Entry 9B9Y (electron microscopy, 3.50 A resolution); this record covers chains R and N.

== Chain R ==
Molecule: Cannabinoid receptor 1, Glycogen synthase
Organism: Homo sapiens
UniProtKB: chimeric construct of P21554, Q9V2J8: residues 96-301 from P21554 (CNR1_HUMAN) positions 96-301 (same numbers); residues 1001-1196 from Q9V2J8 positions 218-413 (UniProt number = residue number - 783); residues 333-416 from P21554 (CNR1_HUMAN) positions 333-416 (same numbers)
Sequence (535 residues; row label = number of the first residue in the row):
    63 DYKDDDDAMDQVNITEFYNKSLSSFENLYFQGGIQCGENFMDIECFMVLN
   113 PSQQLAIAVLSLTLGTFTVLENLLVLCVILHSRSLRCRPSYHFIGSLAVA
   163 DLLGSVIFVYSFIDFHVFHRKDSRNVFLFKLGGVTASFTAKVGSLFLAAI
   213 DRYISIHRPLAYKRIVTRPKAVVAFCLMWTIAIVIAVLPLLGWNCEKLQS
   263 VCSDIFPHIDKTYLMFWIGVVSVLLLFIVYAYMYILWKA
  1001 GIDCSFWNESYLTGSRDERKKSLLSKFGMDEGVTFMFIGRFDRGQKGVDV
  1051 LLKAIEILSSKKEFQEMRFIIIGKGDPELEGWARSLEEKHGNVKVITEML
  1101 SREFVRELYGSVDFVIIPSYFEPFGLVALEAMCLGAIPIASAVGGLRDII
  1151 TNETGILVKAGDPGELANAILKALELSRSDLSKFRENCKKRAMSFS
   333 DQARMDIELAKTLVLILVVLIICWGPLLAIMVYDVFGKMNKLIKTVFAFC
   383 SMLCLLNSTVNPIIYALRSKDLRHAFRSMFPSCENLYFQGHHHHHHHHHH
Not modelled in the structure: 63-99, 413-432
Differences from the reference sequence: expression tag (63-95, 417-432); conflict K203 (Ser in P21554), A210 (Thr in P21554), K273 (Glu in P21554), V283 (Thr in P21554), E340 (Arg in P21554)
UniProt features mapped onto this chain:
  - lipidation: C415 (S-palmitoyl cysteine)
Disulfides: C257-C264
Residues lining bound ligands: 7DY (N-[(2S,3S)-4-(4-chlorophenyl)-3-(3-cyanophenyl)butan-2-yl]-2-methyl-2-{[5-(trifluoromethyl)pyridin-2-yl]oxy}propanamide): F102, M103, D104, I105, F108, I119, G166, S167, I169, F170, L193, V196, F268, W279, W356, L359, M363, F379, A380, S383, M384, C386, L387
Reported in the primary citation:
  - mutagenesis - S123A: unchanged binding to 7DY
  - mutagenesis - S123N, S123V: decreased binding to 7DY
  - contacts within the chain: F200-W356 (pi stacking), D213-R214 (hydrogen bond), D213-Y224, R214-D338 (from molecular simulation)

== Chain N ==
Molecule: CNb36
Organism: Lama glama
Sequence (128 residues; each row starts with the number of its first residue):
     1 QVQLQESGGGLVQAGGSLRLSCAASGTIFGPDVMGWYRQAPGKERELVAG
    51 ISNGANTYYADSVKGRFTISRDNAKNTVYLQMNSLKPEDTAVYYCAAEVL
   101 DYTFAYLYHAYWGQGTQVTVSSHHHHHH
Not modelled in the structure: 1, 125-128
Disulfides: C22-C95

== How chain R and chain N interact ==
Contacting residue pairs - 45 pairs, chain R then chain N:
  I216(R) - I28(N)  hydrophobic
  R220(R) - I28(N)
  P221(R) - Y102(N)  hydrophobic
  L222(R) - D32(N)
  L222(R) - L100(N)
  L222(R) - Y102(N)  hydrophobic
  A223(R) - F29(N)  hydrophobic
  R226(R) - F29(N)
  R226(R) - R71(N)
  R226(R) - D72(N)
  R226(R) - N73(N)
  I227(R) - F29(N)  hydrophobic
  D1003(R) - T103(N)
  W1007(R) - T103(N)  hydrogen bond (side chain-backbone)
  W1007(R) - F104(N)  hydrophobic
  G1039(R) - Y106(N)
  R1040(R) - E98(N)  salt bridge
  R1040(R) - Y108(N)
  G1044(R) - L47(N)
  Q1045(R) - Y37(N)
  Q1045(R) - E98(N)  hydrogen bond
  G1073(R) - Y106(N)
  K1074(R) - Y106(N)
  M1099(R) - Y106(N)  hydrophobic
  M1099(R) - L107(N)  hydrophobic
  R1102(R) - T103(N)
  R1102(R) - F104(N)
  V1105(R) - F104(N)  hydrophobic
  Y1120(R) - Y58(N)
  F1121(R) - V33(N)  hydrophobic
  F1121(R) - G50(N)
  F1121(R) - I51(N)
  F1121(R) - N56(N)
  F1121(R) - Y58(N)  hydrophobic
  P1123(R) - S52(N)
  F1124(R) - V33(N)  hydrophobic
  F1124(R) - L100(N)  hydrophobic
  L1126(R) - L100(N)  hydrophobic
  L1126(R) - D101(N)
  L1126(R) - Y102(N)  hydrophobic
  L1126(R) - A105(N)  hydrophobic
  V1127(R) - A105(N)  hydrophobic
  E1130(R) - T103(N)
  E1130(R) - F104(N)
  E1130(R) - A105(N)
Interface residues without a listed pair, chain R (29 interface residues in all): I1038, T1097, S1101, G1144

== Overview ==
29 residues of chain R face 24 of chain N across their interface; the contacts include 2 hydrogen bonds and 1
salt bridge. Polar contacts include R1040(R)-E98(N), W1007(R)-T103(N) and Q1045(R)-E98(N). From the paper:
S123N and S123V of chain R reduce binding to 7DY; contacts within the chain involving F200(R), W356(R) and
D213(R) among others.
Chain R is Cannabinoid receptor 1, Glycogen synthase (Homo sapiens) and chain N is CNb36 (Lama glama); the
structure, Structural mechanism of CB1R binding to peripheral and biased inverse agonists, was determined by
electron microscopy together with 9B9Z and 9BA0 from the same study.
